Entry 6NA4 (X-ray diffraction, 1.72 A resolution); this record covers chains A and C of the 4 polymer chains in the assembly.

== Chain A (and C) ==
Name: Putative crotonyl-CoA reductase
Source organism: Kitasatospora setae (strain ATCC 33774 / DSM 43861 / JCM 3304 / KCC A-0304 / NBRC 14216 / KM-6054)
Notes: chain C of this document is another copy of the same molecule, construct and numbering; everything in this record applies to it too
Reference sequence: E4N096 (E4N096_KITSK); numbering as in UniProt (aligned over 1-444)
Chain sequence (448 residues; each row starts with the number of its first residue; numbers below 1 keep their minus sign (Glu-3 is residue -3)):
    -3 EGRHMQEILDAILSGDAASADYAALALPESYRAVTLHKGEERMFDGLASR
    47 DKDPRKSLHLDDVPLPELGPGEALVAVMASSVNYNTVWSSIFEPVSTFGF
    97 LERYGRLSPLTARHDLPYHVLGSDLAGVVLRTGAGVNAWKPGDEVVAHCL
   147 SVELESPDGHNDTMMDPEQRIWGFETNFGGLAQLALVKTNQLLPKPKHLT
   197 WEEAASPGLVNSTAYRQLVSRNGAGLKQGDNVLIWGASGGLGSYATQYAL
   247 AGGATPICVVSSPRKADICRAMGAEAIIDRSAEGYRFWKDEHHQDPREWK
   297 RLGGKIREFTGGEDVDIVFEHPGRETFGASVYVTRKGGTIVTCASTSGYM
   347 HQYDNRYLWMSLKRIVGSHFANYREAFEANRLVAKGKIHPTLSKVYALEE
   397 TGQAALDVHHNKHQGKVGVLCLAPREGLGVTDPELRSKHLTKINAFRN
Disordered / not traced: -3 to -2 (chain C: -3)
Construct notes: expression tag (-3 to 0)
Small-molecule neighbours:
  - 9-ethyl-9H-purin-6-ylamine (2EC): Lys296, Gly299, Gly300, Arg303, Asp310, Tyr328, Val329
  - NADP (NAP; NADP nicotinamide-adenine-dinucleotide phosphate): Tyr80, Asn81, Trp84, Leu205, Val206, Thr209, Trp231, Gly232, Ser234, Gly235, Gly236, Leu237, Val255, Val256, Ser257, Lys261, Arg276, His317, Pro318, Glu321, Thr322, Cys339, Ala340, Thr342, Ser343, Ser364, His365, Phe366, Val404, Asn407, His409, Gly411
  - Pyrrolidine (VES): Gln243, Ala267, Met268, His385, Lys438, Ala441
  - Butyryl-CoA (YAS; S-[2-[3-[[(2R)-4-[[[(2S,3R,4S,5R)-5-(6-aminopurin-9-yl)-4-oxidanyl-3-phosphonooxy-oxolan-2-yl]methoxy-oxidanyl-phosphoryl]oxy-oxidanyl-phosphoryl]oxy-3,3-dimethyl-2-oxidanyl-butanoyl]amino]propanoylamino]ethyl] butanethioate): Asn81, Trp84, Pro90, Val91, Phe96, Arg99, Arg102, Cys145, Ile167, Phe170, Leu205, Cys339, His365, Phe366
From the paper describing this entry:
  - binding site for Butyryl-CoA: Lys296, Arg303, Tyr328, Arg352, Tyr353
  - self-association interface (contacts with another copy of this molecule); pairs are residue here / residue on that copy: Asn133-Glu151 (backbone contact), Ala134-Glu151 (backbone contact), Asn157-Asn218 (hydrogen bond), Lys332-Gln165 (hydrogen bond)
  - mutagenesis - E151D, E151D/N157E/N218E (100-fold), N157E, N218E, K296A/R303A/Y328F: decreased catalytic activity
  - contacts within the chain: Gln165-His365
  - mutagenesis - Q165A (2-3-fold), K332A: decreased catalytic activity on crotonyl-CoA
  - mutagenesis - Q165A (4-fold): decreased catalytic activity on crotonyl-pantetheine
  - binding site for 9-ethyl-9H-purin-6-ylamine: Lys296, Arg303, Tyr328
  - binding site for NADPH: His365

== How chain A and chain C interact ==
Pairs across the interface - 85 pairs, chain A then chain C:
  Pro90(A) - Arg352(C)
  Asp154(A) - Arg331(C)  salt bridge
  Met160(A) - Lys332(C)  hydrogen bond (backbone-side chain)
  Met160(A) - Leu358(C)  hydrophobic
  Met161(A) - Lys332(C)
  Met161(A) - Gly333(C)
  Met161(A) - Leu358(C)  hydrophobic
  Asp162(A) - Lys332(C)  hydrogen bond (backbone-side chain)
  Gln165(A) - Lys332(C)  hydrogen bond
  Glu171(A) - Met356(C)
  Arg212(A) - Leu358(C)
  Asn218(A) - Arg360(C)
  His288(A) - His288(C)
  Phe323(A) - Tyr349(C)
  Arg331(A) - Asp154(C)  salt bridge
  Lys332(A) - Met160(C)  hydrogen bond (side chain-backbone)
  Lys332(A) - Met161(C)
  Lys332(A) - Asp162(C)  hydrogen bond (side chain-backbone)
  Lys332(A) - Gln165(C)
  Gly333(A) - Met161(C)
  Thr338(A) - Asn351(C)  hydrogen bond
  Thr338(A) - Trp355(C)
  Cys339(A) - Trp355(C)  hydrogen bond (backbone-side chain)
  Ala340(A) - Asn351(C)  hydrogen bond (backbone-side chain)
  Ala340(A) - Trp355(C)
  Ser341(A) - Asn351(C)  hydrogen bond
  Ser341(A) - Trp355(C)
  Tyr345(A) - Tyr349(C)
  Tyr345(A) - Asp350(C)
  Tyr345(A) - Asn351(C)  hydrogen bond (backbone-backbone)
  Tyr345(A) - Arg352(C)
  Met346(A) - Gln348(C)
  Met346(A) - Tyr349(C)
  Met346(A) - Asp350(C)
  His347(A) - His347(C)
  His347(A) - Gln348(C)
  His347(A) - Tyr349(C)  hydrogen bond (backbone-backbone)
  His347(A) - Asn351(C)
  Gln348(A) - Met346(C)
  Gln348(A) - His347(C)
  Tyr349(A) - Phe323(C)
  Tyr349(A) - Tyr345(C)
  Tyr349(A) - Met346(C)
  Tyr349(A) - His347(C)  hydrogen bond (backbone-backbone)
  Tyr349(A) - Tyr349(C)  hydrophobic
  Tyr349(A) - Ile361(C)
  Asp350(A) - Tyr345(C)
  Asp350(A) - Met346(C)
  Asn351(A) - Thr338(C)  hydrogen bond
  Asn351(A) - Ala340(C)
  Asn351(A) - Ser341(C)  hydrogen bond
  Asn351(A) - Tyr345(C)  hydrogen bond (backbone-backbone)
  Asn351(A) - His347(C)
  Arg352(A) - Tyr345(C)
  Leu354(A) - Ile361(C)  hydrophobic
  Leu354(A) - Gly363(C)
  Trp355(A) - Thr338(C)
  Trp355(A) - Cys339(C)  hydrogen bond (side chain-backbone)
  Trp355(A) - Ala340(C)
  Trp355(A) - Ser341(C)
  Trp355(A) - Ser364(C)
  Trp355(A) - His365(C)  hydrogen bond
  Met356(A) - His365(C)
  Leu358(A) - Met160(C)
  Leu358(A) - Met161(C)  hydrophobic
  Leu358(A) - Arg212(C)
  Leu358(A) - Gly363(C)
  Leu358(A) - His365(C)
  Lys359(A) - Val362(C)
  Lys359(A) - Gly363(C)  hydrogen bond (backbone-backbone)
  Arg360(A) - Asn218(C)
  Arg360(A) - Ile361(C)
  Arg360(A) - Val362(C)
  Ile361(A) - Leu354(C)  hydrophobic
  Ile361(A) - Arg360(C)
  Ile361(A) - Ile361(C)  hydrogen bond (backbone-backbone)
  Val362(A) - Lys359(C)
  Val362(A) - Arg360(C)
  Gly363(A) - Leu354(C)
  Gly363(A) - Leu358(C)
  Gly363(A) - Lys359(C)  hydrogen bond (backbone-backbone)
  Ser364(A) - Trp355(C)
  His365(A) - Trp355(C)
  His365(A) - Met356(C)
  His365(A) - Leu358(C)
Also at the interface, not in a pair above, chain A (39 interface residues in all): His289, Gln290
Also at the interface, not in a pair above, chain C (39 interface residues in all): Pro163, His289, Gln290, Trp295
Interface features reported in the paper:
  - residue pairs: Lys332(C)-Gln165(A) (hydrogen bond)

== Overview ==
The chain A/chain C interface involves 39 residues from each chain; the contacts include 20 hydrogen bonds and
2 salt bridges. Polar contacts include Asp154(A)-Arg331(C), Met160(A)-Lys332(C) and Asp162(A)-Lys332(C). The
paper describes a hydrogen bond between Lys332(C) and Gln165(A). From the paper: a binding site for
Butyryl-CoA at Lys296(A), Arg303(A) and Tyr328(A) among others; E151D, E151D/N157E/N218E and N157E of chain A,
among others, reduce catalytic activity; 7 substitutions were tested in all.
Both chains are Putative crotonyl-CoA reductase (Kitasatospora setae (strain ATCC 33774 / DSM 43861 / JCM 3304
/ KCC A-0304 / NBRC 14216 / KM-6054)). Entry 6NA4 (Co crystal structure of ECR with Butryl-CoA) was determined
by X-ray diffraction together with 6NA3, 6NA5 and 6NA6 from the same study.
